1HHH - chains A and B of the 3 polymer chains in the assembly; structure by X-ray diffraction, 3.00 A resolution.

== Chain A ==
Protein: Class I histocompatibility antigen (HLA-A*0201) (alpha chain)
From: Homo sapiens
UniProt: P01892 (1A02_HUMAN); residues 1-275 here correspond to UniProt positions 25-299 (UniProt number = residue number + 24)
Chain sequence (275 residues; each row starts with the number of its first residue):
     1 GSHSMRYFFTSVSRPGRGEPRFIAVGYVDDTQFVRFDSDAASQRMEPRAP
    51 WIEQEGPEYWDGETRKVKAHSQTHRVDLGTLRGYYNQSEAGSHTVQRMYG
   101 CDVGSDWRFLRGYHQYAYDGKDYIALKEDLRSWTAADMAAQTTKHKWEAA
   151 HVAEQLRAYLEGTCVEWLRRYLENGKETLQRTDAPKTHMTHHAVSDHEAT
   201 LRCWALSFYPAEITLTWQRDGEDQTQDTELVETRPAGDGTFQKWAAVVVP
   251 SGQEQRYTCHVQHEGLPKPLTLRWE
Disulfides: C101-C164, C203-C259

== Chain B ==
Protein: Beta 2-microglobulin
From: Homo sapiens
UniProt: P61769 (B2MG_HUMAN); residues 1-99 here correspond to UniProt positions 21-119 (UniProt number = residue number + 20)
Chain sequence (100 residues; numbered 0 to 99; the number before each row is that of its first residue; numbering starts at 0):
     0 MIQRTPKIQVYSRHPAENGKSNFLNCYVSGFHPSDIEVDLLKNGERIEKV
    50 EHSDLSFSKDWSFYLLYYTEFTPTEKDEYACRVNHVTLSQPKIVKWDRDM
UniProt features mapped onto this chain:
  - modified residue: Q2 (Pyrrolidone carboxylic acid)
  - glycosylation: I1 (N-linked (Glc) (glycation) isoleucine), K19 (N-linked (Glc) (glycation) lysine), K41 (N-linked (Glc) (glycation) lysine), K48 (N-linked (Glc) (glycation) lysine), K58 (N-linked (Glc) (glycation) lysine), K91 (N-linked (Glc) (glycation) lysine), K94 (N-linked (Glc) (glycation) lysine)
Disulfides: C25-C80

== How chain A and chain B interact ==
Residue-residue contacts - 59 pairs, chain A then chain B:
  F8(A) - S55(B)
  F8(A) - F56(B)
  F9(A) - F56(B)
  T10(A) - L54(B)
  T10(A) - F56(B)
  T10(A) - F62(B)
  V12(A) - S33(B)
  I23(A) - L54(B)
  V25(A) - D53(B)
  V25(A) - L54(B)
  V25(A) - S55(B)
  Y27(A) - S55(B)
  Q32(A) - D53(B)  hydrogen bond
  R35(A) - D53(B)  salt bridge
  R48(A) - D53(B)  salt bridge
  H93(A) - M0(B)
  T94(A) - F62(B)
  Q96(A) - H31(B)  hydrogen bond
  Q96(A) - F56(B)
  Q96(A) - W60(B)  hydrogen bond (side chain-backbone)
  Q96(A) - F62(B)
  R97(A) - F56(B)
  M98(A) - F56(B)  hydrophobic
  Q115(A) - K58(B)
  Q115(A) - W60(B)
  Y116(A) - W60(B)
  A117(A) - W60(B)  hydrophobic
  D119(A) - M0(B)
  D119(A) - I1(B)
  D119(A) - H31(B)
  G120(A) - I1(B)
  G120(A) - R3(B)  hydrogen bond (backbone-side chain)
  G120(A) - H31(B)
  G120(A) - W60(B)
  K121(A) - I1(B)
  D122(A) - W60(B)  hydrogen bond
  H192(A) - D98(B)  salt bridge
  R202(A) - D98(B)  hydrogen bond (side chain-backbone)
  W204(A) - M99(B)
  V231(A) - Q8(B)
  E232(A) - K6(B)  salt bridge
  E232(A) - Q8(B)  hydrogen bond (backbone-side chain)
  E232(A) - Y26(B)
  E232(A) - S28(B)  hydrogen bond
  R234(A) - Q8(B)  hydrogen bond
  R234(A) - Y10(B)
  R234(A) - M99(B)  hydrogen bond (side chain-backbone)
  P235(A) - Y10(B)  hydrogen bond (backbone-side chain)
  P235(A) - Y26(B)
  P235(A) - L65(B)  hydrophobic
  A236(A) - R12(B)  hydrogen bond (backbone-side chain)
  A236(A) - N24(B)  hydrogen bond (backbone-side chain)
  G237(A) - R12(B)  hydrogen bond (backbone-side chain)
  G237(A) - L65(B)
  D238(A) - R12(B)
  Q242(A) - Y10(B)
  Q242(A) - S11(B)  hydrogen bond (side chain-backbone)
  Q242(A) - R12(B)  hydrogen bond (side chain-backbone)
  W244(A) - M99(B)  hydrogen bond (side chain-backbone)
Other interface residues (no listed pair), chain A (38 interface residues in all): Q87, S92, E229, T233
Other interface residues (no listed pair), chain B (27 interface residues in all): H13, P32, D59, Y63

== In short ==
The interface between chain A and chain B involves 38 residues on one side and 27 on the other; the contacts
include 17 hydrogen bonds and 4 salt bridges. Polar pairs include R35(A)-D53(B), R48(A)-D53(B) and
H192(A)-D98(B).
Chain A is Class I histocompatibility antigen (HLA-A*0201) (alpha chain) and chain B is Beta 2-microglobulin,
both from Homo sapiens; the structure, The antigenic identity of peptide(slash)mhc complexes: A comparison of
the conformation of five peptides presented by ..., was determined by X-ray diffraction together with 1HHG,
1HHI, 1HHJ and 1HHK from the same study.
